Entry 6J50 (electron microscopy, 4.70 A resolution (low resolution: residue-level contacts below are approximate; hydrogen-bond / salt-bridge calls are withheld)); this record covers chains B and T of the 27 polymer chains in the assembly.

# Chain B
Protein: DNA-directed RNA polymerase subunit beta
Source organism: Komagataella phaffii (strain GS115 / ATCC 20864)
Notes: EC 2.7.7.6
Reference sequence: C4QZQ7 (C4QZQ7_KOMPG); numbering as in UniProt (aligned over 1-1227)
Amino-acid sequence (1227 residues; each row starts with the number of its first residue):
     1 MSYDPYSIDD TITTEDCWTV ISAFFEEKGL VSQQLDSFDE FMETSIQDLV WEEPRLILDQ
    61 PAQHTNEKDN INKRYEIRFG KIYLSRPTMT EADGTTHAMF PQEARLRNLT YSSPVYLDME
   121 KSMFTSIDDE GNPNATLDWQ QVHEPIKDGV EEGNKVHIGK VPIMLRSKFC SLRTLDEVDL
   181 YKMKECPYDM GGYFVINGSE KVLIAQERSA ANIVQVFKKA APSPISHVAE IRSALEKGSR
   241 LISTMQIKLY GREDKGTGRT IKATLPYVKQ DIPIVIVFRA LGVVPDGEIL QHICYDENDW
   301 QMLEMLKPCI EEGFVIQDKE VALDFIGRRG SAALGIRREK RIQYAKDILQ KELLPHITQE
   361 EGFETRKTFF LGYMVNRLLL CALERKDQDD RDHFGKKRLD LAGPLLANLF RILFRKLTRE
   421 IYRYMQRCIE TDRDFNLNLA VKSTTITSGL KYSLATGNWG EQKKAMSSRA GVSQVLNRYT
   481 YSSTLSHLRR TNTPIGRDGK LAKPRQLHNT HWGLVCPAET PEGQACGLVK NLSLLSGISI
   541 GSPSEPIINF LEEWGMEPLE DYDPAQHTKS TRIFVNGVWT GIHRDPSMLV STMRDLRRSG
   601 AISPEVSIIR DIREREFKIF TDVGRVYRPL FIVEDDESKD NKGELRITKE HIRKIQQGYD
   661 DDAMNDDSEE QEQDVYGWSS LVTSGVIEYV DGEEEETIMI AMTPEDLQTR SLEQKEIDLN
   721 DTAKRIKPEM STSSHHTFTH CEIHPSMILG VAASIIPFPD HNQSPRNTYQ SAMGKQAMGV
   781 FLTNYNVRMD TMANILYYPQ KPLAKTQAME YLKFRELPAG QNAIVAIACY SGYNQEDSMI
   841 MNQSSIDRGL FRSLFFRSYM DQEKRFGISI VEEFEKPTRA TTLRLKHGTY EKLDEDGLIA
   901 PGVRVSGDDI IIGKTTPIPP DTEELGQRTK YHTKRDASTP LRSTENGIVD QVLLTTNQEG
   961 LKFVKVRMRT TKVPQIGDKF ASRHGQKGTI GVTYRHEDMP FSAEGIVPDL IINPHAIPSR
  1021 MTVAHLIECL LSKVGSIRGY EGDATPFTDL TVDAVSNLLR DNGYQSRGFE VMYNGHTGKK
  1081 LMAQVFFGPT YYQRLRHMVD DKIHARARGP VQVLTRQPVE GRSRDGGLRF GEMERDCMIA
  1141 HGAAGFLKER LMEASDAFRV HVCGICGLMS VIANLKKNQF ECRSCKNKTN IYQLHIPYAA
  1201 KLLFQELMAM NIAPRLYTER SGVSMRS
Unresolved in the structure: 1-8, 65-68, 129-152, 663-674, 712-718, 921-930, 1223-1227
Bound ions: Zn2+: Cys1163, Cys1166, Cys1182, Cys1185

# Chain T
Molecule: 198-nt DNA strand
Sequence (198 nucleotides; numbered -72 to 125; the number before each row is that of its first residue; numbers below 1 keep their minus sign (DA-72 is residue -72)):
   -72 ATCAGAATCC CGGTGCCGAG GCCGCTCAAT TGGTCGTAGA CAGCTCTAGC ACCGCTTAAA
   -12 CGCACGTACG CGCTGTCCCC CGCGTTTTAA CCGCCAAGGG GATTACACCC AAGACACCAG
    48 GCACGAGACA GAAAAAAACA ACGAAAACGG CCACCACCCA AACACACCAA ACACAAGAGC
   108 TAATTGACTG ACGTAAGC
Unresolved in the structure: 56-125

# Interface between chain B and chain T
Residue-residue contacts - 18 pairs, chain B then chain T:
  Ser199(B) - DA41(T)
  Lys201(B) - DG40(T)
  Gln462(B) - DC44(T)
  Val475(B) - DG40(T)
  Asp498(B) - DA32(T)
  Lys500(B) - DA32(T)
  Gln524(B) - DC33(T)
  Thr791(B) - DG40(T)
  Met792(B) - DA39(T)
  Arg857(B) - DA39(T)
  Arg942(B) - DA38(T)
  Arg942(B) - DA39(T)
  Gly1121(B) - DC37(T)
  Arg1122(B) - DC37(T)
  Arg1122(B) - DA38(T)
  Arg1129(B) - DC35(T)
  Arg1129(B) - DC36(T)
  Met1133(B) - DA34(T)
Interface residues without a listed pair, chain B (20 interface residues in all): Asn197, Arg427, Ser1123, Leu1128, Gly1131
Interface residues without a listed pair, chain T (12 interface residues in all): DA46

# Summary
20 residues of chain B face 12 of chain T across their interface. Cys1163(B), Cys1166(B), Cys1182(B) and
Cys1185(B) form the Zn2+ site.
Here chain B is DNA-directed RNA polymerase subunit beta (Komagataella phaffii (strain GS115 / ATCC 20864))
and chain T is a 198-nt DNA strand. Entry 6J50 (RNA polymerase II elongation complex bound with Spt4/5 and
foreign DNA, stalled at SHL(-1) of the ...) was determined by electron microscopy, deposited together with
6IR9, 6J4W, 6J4X, 6J4Y, 6J4Z and 6J51.
